Entry 2ZHA (X-ray diffraction, 2.95 A resolution); this record covers chains B and A.

[Chain B]
Molecule: tRNA
Sequence (33 nucleotides; numbered 1 to 33; the number before each row is that of its first residue):
     1 GGCCCGGGGCGGUUCGAUUCCGCCCUGGGCCAU

[Chain A]
Molecule: CCA-adding enzyme
Source organism: Archaeoglobus fulgidus
Notes: EC 2.7.7.25, 2.7.7.21
UniProtKB: O28126 (CCA_ARCFU); numbering as in UniProt (aligned over 1-437)
Amino-acid sequence (437 residues; each row starts with the number of its first residue):
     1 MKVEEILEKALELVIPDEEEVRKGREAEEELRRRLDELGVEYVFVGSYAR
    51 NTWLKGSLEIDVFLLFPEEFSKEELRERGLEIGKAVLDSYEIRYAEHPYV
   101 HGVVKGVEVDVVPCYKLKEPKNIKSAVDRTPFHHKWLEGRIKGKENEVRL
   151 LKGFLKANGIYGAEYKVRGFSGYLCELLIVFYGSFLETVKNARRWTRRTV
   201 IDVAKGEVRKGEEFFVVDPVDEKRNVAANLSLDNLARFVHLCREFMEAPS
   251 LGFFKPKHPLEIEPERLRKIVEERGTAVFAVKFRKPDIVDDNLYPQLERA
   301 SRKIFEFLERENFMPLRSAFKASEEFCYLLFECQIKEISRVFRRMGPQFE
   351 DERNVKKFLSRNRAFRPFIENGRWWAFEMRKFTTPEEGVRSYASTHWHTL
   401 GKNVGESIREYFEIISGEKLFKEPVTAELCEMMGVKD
Ligand contacts: CTP (cytidine-5'-triphosphate): Gly46, Ser47, Arg50, Trp53, Glu59, Asp61, Thr130, His133, Lys152, Tyr161, Ala163, Ser171, Gly172, Tyr173, Glu176, Arg224
UniProt features mapped onto this chain:
  - binding site (ATP): Ser47, Arg50, His133, Lys152, Tyr161
  - binding site (CTP): Ser47, Arg50, His133, Lys152, Tyr161
  - binding site (Mg(2+)): Glu59, Asp61, Asp110
  - mutagenesis: Arg50 (R50A: High decrease in both AMP and CMP incorporation), Asp110 (D110A: High decrease in both AMP and CMP incorporation), His133 (H133A: No decrease in both AMP and CMP incorporation), Arg299 to Arg302 (Does not affect the CCA tRNA nucleotidyltransferase activity, while the CCACCA tRNA nucleotidyltransferase activity is strongly reduced)
What the authors report for this chain:
  - binding site for CTP: Arg224
  - mutagenesis - R224A: decreased catalytic activity on mini-D73U74
  - mutagenesis - R224A: decreased catalytic activity on mini-D73N74
  - mutagenesis - R224A: decreased catalytic activity on mini-D73U74C75
  - mutagenesis - R224A: decreased catalytic activity on mini-D73C74U75
  - mutagenesis - R224A: unchanged catalytic activity on mini-D73C74C75

[Interface between chain B and chain A]
Pairs across the interface (49):
  G1(B) - Tyr165(A)  base contact
  G1(B) - Asn292(A)  hydrogen bond to the sugar
  G1(B) - Gln296(A)  hydrogen bond to the sugar
  G1(B) - Lys402(A)  sugar contact
  G2(B) - Tyr165(A)  base contact
  G2(B) - Pro295(A)  sugar contact
  G2(B) - Gln296(A)  sugar contact
  G2(B) - Gly401(A)  phosphate contact
  G2(B) - Lys402(A)  hydrogen bond to the phosphate
  C3(B) - Arg299(A)  salt bridge to the phosphate
  C3(B) - Arg302(A)  salt bridge to the phosphate
  U14(B) - Arg361(A)  salt bridge to the phosphate
  C15(B) - Met345(A)  base contact
  C15(B) - Gly346(A)  base contact
  C15(B) - Pro347(A)  base contact
  C15(B) - Asn354(A)  hydrogen bond to the sugar
  C15(B) - Lys357(A)  sugar contact
  C15(B) - Phe358(A)  hydrogen bond to the sugar
  C15(B) - Arg361(A)  salt bridge to the phosphate
  C15(B) - Arg363(A)  salt bridge to the phosphate
  G16(B) - Asn354(A)  sugar contact
  G16(B) - Lys357(A)  salt bridge to the phosphate
  C21(B) - Arg310(A)  hydrogen bond to the phosphate
  C21(B) - His396(A)  hydrogen bond to the sugar
  G22(B) - Lys303(A)  salt bridge to the phosphate
  G22(B) - Arg310(A)  salt bridge to the phosphate
  G22(B) - Tyr392(A)  hydrogen bond to the phosphate
  G22(B) - His396(A)  phosphate contact
  C23(B) - His398(A)  salt bridge to the phosphate
  C23(B) - Thr399(A)  hydrogen bond to the phosphate
  C24(B) - His398(A)  salt bridge to the phosphate
  C31(B) - Tyr165(A)  hydrogen bond to the base
  C31(B) - Arg224(A)  phosphate contact
  C31(B) - Ala228(A)  sugar contact
  C31(B) - Asn229(A)  hydrogen bond to the sugar
  A32(B) - Ala163(A)  sugar contact
  A32(B) - Tyr165(A)  sugar contact
  A32(B) - Arg224(A)  salt bridge to the phosphate
  A32(B) - Asn229(A)  sugar contact
  A32(B) - Asp291(A)  hydrogen bond to the sugar
  U33(B) - Phe63(A)  base contact
  U33(B) - Ala126(A)  hydrogen bond to the base
  U33(B) - Val127(A)  base contact
  U33(B) - Arg129(A)  hydrogen bond to the base
  U33(B) - Thr130(A)  hydrogen bond to the base
  U33(B) - Ala163(A)  phosphate contact
  U33(B) - Glu164(A)  hydrogen bond to the phosphate
  U33(B) - Arg224(A)  hydrogen bond to the base
  U33(B) - Asp291(A)  phosphate contact
Interface residues without a listed pair, chain A (39 interface residues in all): Asp61, Val112, Val226, Arg344, Glu378, Asn403

[In short]
13 residues of chain B face 39 of chain A across their interface; the contacts include 17 hydrogen bonds and
11 salt bridges. Polar contacts include C31(B)-Tyr165(A), U33(B)-Ala126(A) and U33(B)-Arg129(A). Ligands of
chain A: CTP. The paper reports a binding site for CTP at Arg224(A); R224A of chain A reduces catalytic
activity on mini-D73U74.
Here chain B is tRNA and chain A is CCA-adding enzyme (Archaeoglobus fulgidus). Entry 2ZHA (Complex structure
of AFCCA with tRNAminiDU and CTP) was determined by X-ray diffraction, deposited together with 2ZH1, 2ZH2,
2ZH3, 2ZH4, 2ZH6, 2ZH7 and 3 further entries.
